Entry 5TLF (X-ray diffraction, 2.20 A resolution); this record covers chains B and D of the 4 polymer chains in the assembly.

Chain B:
Protein: Estrogen receptor
Source organism: Homo sapiens
Notes: fragment: ligand-binding domain
Reference sequence: P03372 (ESR1_HUMAN), isoform P03372-3; residues 298-554 here correspond to UniProt positions 125-381 (UniProt number = residue number - 173)
Chain sequence (257 residues; numbered 298 to 554; the number before each row is that of its first residue):
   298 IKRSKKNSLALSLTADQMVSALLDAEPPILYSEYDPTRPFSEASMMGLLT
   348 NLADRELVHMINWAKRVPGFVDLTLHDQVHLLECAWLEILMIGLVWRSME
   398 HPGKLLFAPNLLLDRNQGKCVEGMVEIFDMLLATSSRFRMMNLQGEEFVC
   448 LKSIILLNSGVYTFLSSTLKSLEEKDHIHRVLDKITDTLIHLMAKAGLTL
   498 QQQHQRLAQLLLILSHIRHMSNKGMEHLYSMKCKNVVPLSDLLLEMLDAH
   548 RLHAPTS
Not modelled in the structure: 298-304, 415-417, 462-465, 533-534, 549-554
Construct notes: engineered mutation S537 (Tyr364 in P03372)
Small-molecule neighbours: 7EF (4-[2-(3-methylbut-2-en-1-yl)-7-(trifluoromethyl)-2H-indazol-3-yl]benzene-1,3-diol): L346, T347, L349, A350, E353, W383, L384, L387, M388, L391, R394, F404, M421, I424, F425, L428, G521, H524, L525, M528, L536, L540

Chain D:
Protein: Nuclear receptor coactivator 2
Notes: fragment: Nuclear receptor-interacting peptide
Chain sequence (13 residues; each row starts with the number of its first residue):
   686 KHKILHRLLQDSS
Not modelled in the structure: 686-687, 698

Interface between chain B and chain D:
Pairs across the interface (21):
  I358(B) - L690(D)  hydrophobic
  I358(B) - L693(D)  hydrophobic
  I358(B) - L694(D)  hydrophobic
  K362(B) - L693(D)
  K362(B) - L694(D)  hydrogen bond (side chain-backbone)
  K362(B) - D696(D)  hydrogen bond (side chain-backbone)
  L372(B) - H691(D)
  L372(B) - L694(D)  hydrophobic
  Q375(B) - L694(D)
  V376(B) - L690(D)
  V376(B) - H691(D)
  V376(B) - L694(D)  hydrophobic
  L379(B) - L690(D)  hydrophobic
  L379(B) - L694(D)  hydrophobic
  E380(B) - K688(D)  salt bridge
  E380(B) - L690(D)
  D538(B) - I689(D)
  L539(B) - I689(D)
  E542(B) - K688(D)
  E542(B) - I689(D)  hydrogen bond (side chain-backbone)
  M543(B) - L690(D)  hydrophobic
Interface residues without a listed pair, chain B (12 interface residues in all): F367

Overview:
Chain B and chain D form an interface of 12 and 7 residues respectively; the contacts include 3 hydrogen bonds
and 1 salt bridge. Polar pairs include E380(B)-K688(D), K362(B)-L694(D) and K362(B)-D696(D). Chain B binds
compound 7EF.
Chain B is Estrogen receptor (Homo sapiens) and chain D is Nuclear receptor coactivator 2; the structure,
Crystal Structure of the ER-alpha Ligand-binding Domain (Y537S) in Complex with the Constrained WAY
Derivative, 4-(2-(3-methylbut-2-en-1-yl)-7-(trifluoromethyl)-2H-indazol-3-yl)benzene-1,3-diol, was determined
by X-ray diffraction together with 5KR9, 5KRA, 5KRC, 5KRF, 5KRH, 5KRI and 43 further entries from the same
study.
